PDB entry 1NCG | X-ray diffraction, 2.10 A resolution | chain A

Chain A:
Name: N-cadherin
Source organism: Mus musculus
Notes: engineered mutation(s): PCR MUTATION D27G, CLONING ARTIFACT GIVES TWO EXTRA RESIDUES (GLY-SER) AT N-TERMINUS (INS(G-2,S-1))
Reference sequence: P15116 (CADH2_MOUSE); residues 1-108 here correspond to UniProt positions 160-267 (UniProt number = residue number + 159)
Chain sequence (110 residues; each row starts with the number of its first residue; numbers below 1 keep their minus sign (Gly-1 is residue -1)):
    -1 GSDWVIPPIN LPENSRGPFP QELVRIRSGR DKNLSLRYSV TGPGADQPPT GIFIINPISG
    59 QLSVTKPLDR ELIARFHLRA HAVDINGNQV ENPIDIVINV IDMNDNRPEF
Not modelled in the structure: -1 to 0, 100-108
Construct notes: conflict Gly27 (Asp186 in P15116)
Metal / ion sites: ytterbium (III) ion: Glu11, Glu69
Curated features (UniProtKB/Swiss-Prot):
  - binding site (Ca(2+)): Glu11, Asp67, Glu69, Asp100, Met101, Asn102, Asp103, Asn104
  - glycosylation: Asn31 (N-linked (GlcNAc...) asparagine)

In short:
Glu11 and Glu69 coordinate a ytterbium (III) ion ion. Curated annotation (UniProt) lists 8 Ca2+-binding
residues.
Chain A is N-cadherin (Mus musculus); the structure, Structural basis of cell-cell adhesion by cadherins, was
determined by X-ray diffraction (same publication as 1NCH and 1NCI).
